PDB entry 6QNO | electron microscopy, 4.38 A resolution (low resolution: residue-level contacts below are approximate; hydrogen-bond / salt-bridge calls are withheld) | chains A and B of the 6 polymer chains in the assembly

== Chain A ==
Protein: Guanine nucleotide-binding protein G(i) subunit alpha-1
Organism: Homo sapiens
UniProtKB: P63096 (GNAI1_HUMAN); residue numbers follow UniProt; this construct covers 1-354
Sequence (376 residues; numbered -21 to 354; the number before each row is that of its first residue; numbers below 1 keep their minus sign (Met-21 is residue -21)):
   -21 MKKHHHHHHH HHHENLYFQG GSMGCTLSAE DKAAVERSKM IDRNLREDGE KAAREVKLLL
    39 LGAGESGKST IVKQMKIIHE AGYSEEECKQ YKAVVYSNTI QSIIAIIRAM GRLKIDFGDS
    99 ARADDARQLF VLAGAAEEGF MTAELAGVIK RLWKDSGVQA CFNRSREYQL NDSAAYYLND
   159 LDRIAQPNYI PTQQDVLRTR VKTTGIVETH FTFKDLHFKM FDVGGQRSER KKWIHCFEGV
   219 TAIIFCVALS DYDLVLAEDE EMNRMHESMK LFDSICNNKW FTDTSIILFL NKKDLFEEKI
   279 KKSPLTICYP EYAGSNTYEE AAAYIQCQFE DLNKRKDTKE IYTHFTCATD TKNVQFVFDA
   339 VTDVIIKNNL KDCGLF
Unresolved in the structure: -21 to 3, 54-182, 231-240
Sequence notes: initiating methionine (-21); expression tag (-20 to 0)
Swiss-Prot annotation at these positions:
  - region: Lys35 to Thr48 (G1 motif), Asp173 to Thr181 (G2 motif), Phe196 to Arg205 (G3 motif), Ile265 to Asp272 (G4 motif), Thr324 to Thr329 (G5 motif)
  - binding site (GTP): Glu43 to Thr48, Ser151, Leu175 to Thr181, Asp200 to Gln204, Asn269 to Asp272, Ala326
  - binding site (Mg(2+)): Ser47, Thr181
  - modified residue: Arg178 (ADP-ribosylarginine), Gln204 (Deamidated glutamine), Cys351 (ADP-ribosylcysteine)
  - lipidation: Gly2 (N-myristoyl glycine), Cys3 (S-palmitoyl cysteine)
  - natural variant: Gly40 (G40C: In NEDHISB; G40R: In NEDHISB), Gly45 (G45D: In NEDHISB), Thr48 (T48I: In NEDHISB; T48K: In NEDHISB), Gln52 (Q52P: In NEDHISB), Ser75 (deletion: In NEDHISB; uncertain significance), Gln172 (deletion: In NEDHISB), Asp173 (D173V: In NEDHISB), Glu186 to Phe189 (deletion: In NEDHISB; uncertain significance), Cys224 (C224Y: In NEDHISB), Lys270 (K270N: In NEDHISB; K270R: In NEDHISB), Asp272 (D272G: In NEDHISB), Ala326 (A326P: In NEDHISB), 1 further natural variant entry in UniProt
  - mutagenesis: Gly42 (G42R: Abolishes switch to an activated conformation and dissociation from beta and gamma subunits upon GTP binding. Abolishes interaction with RGS family members), Glu116 (E116L: Enhances interaction (inactive GDP-bound) with RGS14), Gln147 (Q147L: Enhances interaction (inactive GDP-bound) with RGS14), Glu245 (E245L: Enhances interaction (inactive GDP-bound) with RGS14)

== Chain B ==
Protein: Guanine nucleotide-binding protein G(I)/G(S)/G(T) subunit beta-1
Organism: Bos taurus
UniProtKB: P62871 (GBB1_BOVIN); residue numbers follow UniProt; this construct covers 1-340
Sequence (340 residues; row label = number of the first residue in the row):
     1 MSELDQLRQE AEQLKNQIRD ARKACADATL SQITNNIDPV GRIQMRTRRT LRGHLAKIYA
    61 MHWGTDSRLL VSASQDGKLI IWDSYTTNKV HAIPLRSSWV MTCAYAPSGN YVACGGLDNI
   121 CSIYNLKTRE GNVRVSRELA GHTGYLSCCR FLDDNQIVTS SGDTTCALWD IETGQQTTTF
   181 TGHTGDVMSL SLAPDTRLFV SGACDASAKL WDVREGMCRQ TFTGHESDIN AICFFPNGNA
   241 FATGSDDATC RLFDLRADQE LMTYSHDNII CGITSVSFSK SGRLLLAGYD DFNCNVWDAL
   301 KADRAGVLAG HDNRVSCLGV TDDGMAVATG SWDSFLKIWN
Unresolved in the structure: 1-28
Swiss-Prot annotation at these positions:
  - modified residue: Ser2 (N-acetylserine), His266 (Phosphohistidine)

== Chain A / chain B interface ==
Contacting residue pairs (30):
  Ala12(A) with Asn88(B)
  Val13(A) with Asn88(B)
  Ser16(A) with Asn88(B); Lys89(B)
  Ile19(A) with Lys89(B); Ala92(B)
  Asp20(A) with Lys89(B)
  Asn22(A) with Lys78(B)
  Leu23(A) with Gly53(B); Lys78(B); Ile80(B); Ala92(B)
  Arg24(A) with Leu55(B)
  Asp26(A) with Asp76(B); Lys78(B)
  Gly27(A) with Leu55(B)
  Gly183(A) with Asp118(B)
  Phe199(A) with Trp99(B)
  Lys209(A) with Met188(B); Cys204(B); Asp228(B)
  Lys210(A) with Tyr145(B)
  His213(A) with Asp228(B)
  Cys214(A) with Tyr59(B); Met101(B)
  Phe215(A) with Tyr59(B)
  Glu216(A) with Gln75(B)
  Lys257(A) with Arg314(B)
  Trp258(A) with Arg314(B); Trp332(B)
Other interface residues (no listed pair), chain A (21 interface residues in all): Arg15
Other interface residues (no listed pair), chain B (25 interface residues in all): His54, Lys57, Val90, His91, Leu117, Asn230

== Overview ==
The interface between chain A and chain B involves 21 residues on one side and 25 on the other. Curated
annotation (UniProt) lists 24 GTP-binding residues, Mg2+-binding residues Ser47(A) and Thr181(A) and 4
mutagenesis sites on chain A.
Here chain A is Guanine nucleotide-binding protein G(i) subunit alpha-1 (Homo sapiens) and chain B is Guanine
nucleotide-binding protein G(I)/G(S)/G(T) subunit beta-1 (Bos taurus). Entry 6QNO (Rhodopsin-Gi protein
complex) was determined by electron microscopy, deposited together with 6QNK.
